PDB entry 4GJR | X-ray diffraction, 1.85 A resolution | chains A and I of the 6 polymer chains in the assembly

Chain A:
Molecule: Hax3
From: Xanthomonas campestris pv. armoraciae
Notes: fragment: TAL effector
UniProt: Q3ZD72 (Q3ZD72_XANCA); residues 231-720 here = UniProt positions 231-720
Chain sequence (499 residues; each row starts with the number of its first residue):
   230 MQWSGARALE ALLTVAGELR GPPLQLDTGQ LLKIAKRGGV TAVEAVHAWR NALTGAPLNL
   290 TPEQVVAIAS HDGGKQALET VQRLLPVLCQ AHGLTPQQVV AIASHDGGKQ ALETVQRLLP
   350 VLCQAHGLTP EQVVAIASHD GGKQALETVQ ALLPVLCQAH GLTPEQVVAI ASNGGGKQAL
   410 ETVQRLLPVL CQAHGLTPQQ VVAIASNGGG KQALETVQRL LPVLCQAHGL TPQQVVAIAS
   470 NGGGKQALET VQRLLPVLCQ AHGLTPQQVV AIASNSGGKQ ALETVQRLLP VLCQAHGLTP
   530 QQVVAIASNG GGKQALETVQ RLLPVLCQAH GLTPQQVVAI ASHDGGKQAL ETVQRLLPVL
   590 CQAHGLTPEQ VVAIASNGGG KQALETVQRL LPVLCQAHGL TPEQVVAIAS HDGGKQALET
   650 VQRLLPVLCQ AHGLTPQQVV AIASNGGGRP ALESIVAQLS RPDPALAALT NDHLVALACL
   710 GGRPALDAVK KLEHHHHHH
Unresolved in the structure: 230, 524-525, 722-728
Sequence notes: expression tag (230, 721-728); engineered mutation His300 (Asn in Q3ZD72), Asp301 (Ile in Q3ZD72), His368 (Asn in Q3ZD72), Asp369 (Ile in Q3ZD72), Asn402 (His in Q3ZD72), Gly403 (Asp in Q3ZD72), Asn436 (His in Q3ZD72), Gly437 (Asp in Q3ZD72), Asn470 (His in Q3ZD72), Gly471 (Asp in Q3ZD72), Gly539 (Ser in Q3ZD72), His572 (Asn in Q3ZD72), Asp573 (Ser in Q3ZD72), Asn606 (His in Q3ZD72), Gly607 (Asp in Q3ZD72), His640 (Asn in Q3ZD72), Asp641 (Ile in Q3ZD72)

Chain I:
Molecule: 17-nt DNA strand
Sequence (17 nucleotides; each row starts with the number of its first residue):
     1 TGTCCCTCTA CCTCCCT
Modified residues: 5CM (5-methyl-2'-deoxy-cytidine-5'-monophosphate) at position 8; 5CM (5-methyl-2'-deoxy-cytidine-5'-monophosphate) at position 11; 5CM (5-methyl-2'-deoxy-cytidine-5'-monophosphate) at position 15

Interface between chain A and chain I:
Contacting residue pairs (82):
  Val269(A) - DG2(I)  phosphate contact
  Thr270(A) - DG2(I)  phosphate contact
  Thr270(A) - DT3(I)  hydrogen bond to the phosphate
  Asp301(A) - DT3(I)  base contact
  Asp301(A) - DC4(I)  hydrogen bond to the base
  Asp301(A) - DC5(I)  base contact
  Gly302(A) - DT3(I)  phosphate contact
  Gly302(A) - DC4(I)  phosphate contact
  Lys304(A) - DT3(I)  phosphate contact
  Gln305(A) - DT3(I)  hydrogen bond to the phosphate
  Gln305(A) - DC4(I)  phosphate contact
  Asp335(A) - DC5(I)  hydrogen bond to the base
  Asp335(A) - DC6(I)  base contact
  Gly336(A) - DC4(I)  phosphate contact
  Lys338(A) - DC4(I)  phosphate contact
  Gln339(A) - DC4(I)  hydrogen bond to the phosphate
  Gln339(A) - DC5(I)  phosphate contact
  Asp369(A) - DC6(I)  hydrogen bond to the base
  Gly370(A) - DC5(I)  phosphate contact
  Gly370(A) - DC6(I)  phosphate contact
  Lys372(A) - DC5(I)  phosphate contact
  Gln373(A) - DC5(I)  hydrogen bond to the phosphate
  Gln373(A) - DC6(I)  phosphate contact
  Gly403(A) - DT7(I)  base contact
  Gly404(A) - DC6(I)  phosphate contact
  Gly404(A) - DT7(I)  phosphate contact
  Lys406(A) - DC6(I)  phosphate contact
  Gln407(A) - DC6(I)  hydrogen bond to the phosphate
  Gln407(A) - DT7(I)  phosphate contact
  Gly437(A) - 5CM_8(I)  base contact
  Gly438(A) - 5CM_8(I)  base contact
  Lys440(A) - DT7(I)  phosphate contact
  Gln441(A) - DT7(I)  hydrogen bond to the phosphate
  Gln441(A) - 5CM_8(I)  phosphate contact
  Gly471(A) - DT9(I)  base contact
  Gly472(A) - 5CM_8(I)  phosphate contact
  Gly472(A) - DT9(I)  phosphate contact
  Lys474(A) - 5CM_8(I)  phosphate contact
  Gln475(A) - 5CM_8(I)  hydrogen bond to the phosphate
  Gln475(A) - DT9(I)  phosphate contact
  Ser505(A) - DT9(I)  base contact
  Ser505(A) - DA10(I)  hydrogen bond to the base
  Gly506(A) - DT9(I)  sugar contact
  Gly506(A) - DA10(I)  phosphate contact
  Lys508(A) - DT9(I)  phosphate contact
  Gln509(A) - DT9(I)  hydrogen bond to the phosphate
  Gln509(A) - DA10(I)  phosphate contact
  Gly539(A) - 5CM_11(I)  base contact
  Gly540(A) - 5CM_11(I)  base contact
  Lys542(A) - DA10(I)  phosphate contact
  Gln543(A) - DA10(I)  hydrogen bond to the phosphate
  Gln543(A) - 5CM_11(I)  phosphate contact
  Asp573(A) - 5CM_11(I)  base contact
  Asp573(A) - DC12(I)  hydrogen bond to the base
  Gly574(A) - 5CM_11(I)  phosphate contact
  Gly574(A) - DC12(I)  phosphate contact
  Lys576(A) - 5CM_11(I)  phosphate contact
  Gln577(A) - 5CM_11(I)  hydrogen bond to the phosphate
  Gln577(A) - DC12(I)  phosphate contact
  Gly607(A) - DT13(I)  base contact
  Gly608(A) - DC12(I)  phosphate contact
  Lys610(A) - DC12(I)  phosphate contact
  Gln611(A) - DC12(I)  hydrogen bond to the phosphate
  Gln611(A) - DT13(I)  phosphate contact
  Asp641(A) - DT13(I)  base contact
  Asp641(A) - DC14(I)  hydrogen bond to the base
  Gly642(A) - DT13(I)  sugar contact
  Gly642(A) - DC14(I)  phosphate contact
  Lys644(A) - DT13(I)  phosphate contact
  Gln645(A) - DT13(I)  hydrogen bond to the phosphate
  Gln645(A) - DC14(I)  phosphate contact
  Gly675(A) - 5CM_15(I)  base contact
  Gly676(A) - DC14(I)  sugar contact
  Gly676(A) - 5CM_15(I)  phosphate contact
  Arg678(A) - DC14(I)  salt bridge to the phosphate
  Pro679(A) - DC14(I)  phosphate contact
  Pro679(A) - 5CM_15(I)  phosphate contact
  Leu709(A) - DT17(I)  base contact
  Arg712(A) - DC14(I)  hydrogen bond to the phosphate
  Arg712(A) - 5CM_15(I)  salt bridge to the phosphate
  Pro713(A) - 5CM_15(I)  phosphate contact
  Pro713(A) - DC16(I)  phosphate contact

In short:
Chain A and chain I form an interface of 53 and 16 residues respectively, with 19 hydrogen bonds and 2 salt
bridges. Polar pairs include Asp301(A)-DC4(I), Asp335(A)-DC5(I) and Asp369(A)-DC6(I).
Here chain A is Hax3 (Xanthomonas campestris pv. armoraciae) and chain I is a 17-nt DNA strand. Entry 4GJR
(Crystal structure of the TAL effector dHax3 bound to methylated dsDNA) was determined by X-ray diffraction.
